PDB entry 2ANM | X-ray diffraction, 2.40 A resolution | chains H and L

== Chain H ==
Name: thrombin
From: Homo sapiens
Notes: EC 3.4.21.5; fragment: Thrombin heavy chain
Reference sequence: P00734 (THRB_HUMAN); the construct lacks a stretch of the UniProt sequence and is renumbered around it, so the offset changes along the chain: 16-36 = UniProt 364-384; 37-60 = UniProt 386-409; 61-77 = UniProt 419-435; 78-97 = UniProt 437-456; 7 more segments
Sequence (257 residues; row label = number of the first residue in the row; note: 3 numbers in that range are skipped by the numbering (no residue carries them; nothing is unmodelled there); a row labelled like 60A-60I holds insertion residues (60A, then the next letters in order)):
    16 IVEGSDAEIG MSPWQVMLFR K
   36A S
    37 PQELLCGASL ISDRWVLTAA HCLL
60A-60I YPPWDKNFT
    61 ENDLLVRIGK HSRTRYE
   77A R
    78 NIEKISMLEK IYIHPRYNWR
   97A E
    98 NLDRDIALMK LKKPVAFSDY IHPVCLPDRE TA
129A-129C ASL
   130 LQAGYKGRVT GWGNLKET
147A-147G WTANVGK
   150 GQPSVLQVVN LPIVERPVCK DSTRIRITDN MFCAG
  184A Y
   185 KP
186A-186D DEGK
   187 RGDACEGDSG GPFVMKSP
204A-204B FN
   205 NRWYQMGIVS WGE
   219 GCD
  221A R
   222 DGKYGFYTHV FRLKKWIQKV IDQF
Disordered / not traced: 147A-147G
Cystine bridges: Cys-42/Cys-58, Cys-168/Cys-182, Cys-191/Cys-220
Small-molecule neighbours: CDO (2-((R)-1-((S)-2-(N-(6-carbamimidoylpyridin-3-yl)methylcarbamoyl)-2H-pyrrol-1(5h)-yl)-3-cyclohexyl-1-oxopropan-2-ylamino)acetic acid): His-57, Tyr-60A, Trp-60D, Glu-97A, Asn-98, Leu-99, Ile-174, Asp-189, Ala-190, Cys-191, Glu-192, Ser-195, Val-213, Ser-214, Trp-215, Gly-216, Glu-217, Gly-219, Cys-220, Gly-226, Phe-227

== Chain L ==
Name: thrombin
From: Homo sapiens
Notes: EC 3.4.21.5; fragment: Thrombin light chain
Reference sequence: P00734 (THRB_HUMAN); residues 1-14 here correspond to UniProt positions 336-349 (UniProt number = residue number + 335)
Sequence (36 residues; each row starts with the number of its first residue; a row labelled like 14A-14M holds insertion residues (14A, then the next letters in order)):
    1H T
    1G F
    1F G
    1E S
    1D G
    1C E
    1B A
    1A D
     1 CGLRPLFEKK SLED
14A-14M KTERELLESYIDG
    15 R
Disordered / not traced: 1H, 1G

== How chain H and chain L interact ==
Cross-chain cystine bridges: Cys-122(H)/Cys-1(L)
Contacting residue pairs (65; chain H residue first):
  Glu-23(H) / Asp-14(L)
  Glu-23(H) / Lys-14A(L)  salt bridge
  Ile-24(H) / Leu-6(L)
  Ile-24(H) / Phe-7(L)
  Gly-25(H) / Arg-4(L)
  Gly-25(H) / Phe-7(L)
  Met-26(H) / Arg-4(L)  hydrogen bond (backbone-side chain)
  Met-26(H) / Phe-7(L)  hydrophobic
  Met-26(H) / Asp-14(L)
  Pro-28(H) / Arg-4(L)
  Trp-29(H) / Arg-4(L)
  Phe-114(H) / Glu-1C(L)
  Ser-115(H) / Pro-5(L)
  Asp-116(H) / Pro-5(L)
  Asp-116(H) / Leu-6(L)
  His-119(H) / Asp-1A(L)  hydrogen bond (side chain-backbone)
  His-119(H) / Leu-3(L)  hydrogen bond (side chain-backbone)
  His-119(H) / Pro-5(L)
  His-119(H) / Lys-9(L)
  Pro-120(H) / Cys-1(L)
  Pro-120(H) / Glu-1C(L)
  Pro-120(H) / Gly-2(L)  hydrogen bond (backbone-backbone)
  Val-121(H) / Cys-1(L)
  Cys-122(H) / Cys-1(L)  disulfide
  Cys-122(H) / Gly-2(L)
  Leu-123(H) / Ser-1E(L)
  Asp-125(H) / Ser-1E(L)
  Gly-133(H) / Ser-14I(L)
  Gly-133(H) / Arg-15(L)
  Tyr-134(H) / Ser-14I(L)
  Tyr-134(H) / Tyr-14J(L)  hydrophobic
  Lys-135(H) / Glu-14E(L)  salt bridge
  Lys-135(H) / Leu-14F(L)
  Lys-135(H) / Ser-14I(L)  hydrogen bond (backbone-side chain)
  Lys-135(H) / Tyr-14J(L)  hydrogen bond (backbone-side chain)
  Lys-135(H) / Arg-15(L)  hydrogen bond (side chain-backbone)
  Arg-137(H) / Arg-4(L)
  Arg-137(H) / Asp-14(L)  salt bridge
  Arg-137(H) / Thr-14B(L)  hydrogen bond
  Arg-137(H) / Glu-14C(L)
  Asn-159(H) / Thr-14B(L)  hydrogen bond
  Asn-159(H) / Glu-14E(L)
  Asn-159(H) / Leu-14F(L)
  Tyr-184A(H) / Glu-14E(L)
  Glu-186B(H) / Arg-15(L)  salt bridge
  Lys-186D(H) / Glu-14E(L)  salt bridge
  Met-201(H) / Tyr-14J(L)
  Lys-202(H) / Glu-8(L)  salt bridge
  Lys-202(H) / Glu-14C(L)  salt bridge
  Lys-202(H) / Leu-14G(L)
  Lys-202(H) / Tyr-14J(L)
  Pro-204(H) / Tyr-14J(L)  hydrophobic
  Asn-205(H) / Leu-3(L)
  Asn-205(H) / Glu-8(L)
  Arg-206(H) / Cys-1(L)  hydrogen bond (side chain-backbone)
  Arg-206(H) / Asp-1A(L)
  Arg-206(H) / Gly-2(L)
  Arg-206(H) / Leu-3(L)
  Trp-207(H) / Gly-2(L)  hydrogen bond (backbone-backbone)
  Trp-207(H) / Arg-4(L)
  Trp-207(H) / Glu-8(L)  hydrogen bond
  Trp-207(H) / Asp-14(L)
  Trp-207(H) / Leu-14F(L)  hydrophobic
  Lys-235(H) / Ser-1E(L)  hydrogen bond
  Gln-239(H) / Ser-1E(L)
Interface residues without a listed pair, chain H (35 interface residues in all): Tyr-117, Pro-124, Leu-129C, Pro-161
Interface residues without a listed pair, chain L (24 interface residues in all): Ala-1B, Ile-14K

== Overview ==
35 residues of chain H and 24 residues of chain L are in contact; the contacts include 1 disulfide bond, 13
hydrogen bonds and 7 salt bridges. Polar contacts include Glu-23(H)/Lys-14A(L), Lys-135(H)/Glu-14E(L) and
Arg-137(H)/Asp-14(L). Ligands of chain H: compound CDO.
Here chain H is thrombin and chain L is thrombin, both from Homo sapiens. Entry 2ANM (Ternary complex of an
orally active thrombin inhibitor with human thrombin and a c-terminal hirudin derived ...) was determined by
X-ray diffraction together with 2A2X and 2ANK from the same study.
